8XBH - chains A and R of the 5 polymer chains in the assembly; structure by electron microscopy, 2.83 A resolution.

Chain A:
Molecule: Guanine nucleotide-binding protein G(i) subunit alpha-1
Source organism: Homo sapiens
UniProtKB: P63096 (GNAI1_HUMAN); numbering as in UniProt (aligned over 1-354)
Chain sequence (354 residues; each row starts with the number of its first residue):
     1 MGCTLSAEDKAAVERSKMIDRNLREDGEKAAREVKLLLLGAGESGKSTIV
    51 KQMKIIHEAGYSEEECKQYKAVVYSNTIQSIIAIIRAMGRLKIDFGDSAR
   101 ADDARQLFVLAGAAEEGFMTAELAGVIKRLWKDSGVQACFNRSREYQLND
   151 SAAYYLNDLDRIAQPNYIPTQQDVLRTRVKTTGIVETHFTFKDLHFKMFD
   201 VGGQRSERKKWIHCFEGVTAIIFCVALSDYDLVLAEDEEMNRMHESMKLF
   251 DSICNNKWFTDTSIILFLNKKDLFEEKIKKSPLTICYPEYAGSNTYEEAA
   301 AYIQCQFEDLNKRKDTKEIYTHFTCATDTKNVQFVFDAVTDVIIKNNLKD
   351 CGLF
Unresolved in the structure: 1-5, 55-181, 235-238
Curated features (UniProtKB/Swiss-Prot):
  - region: Lys35 to Thr48 (G1 motif), Asp173 to Thr181 (G2 motif), Phe196 to Arg205 (G3 motif), Ile265 to Asp272 (G4 motif), Thr324 to Thr329 (G5 motif)
  - binding site (GTP): Glu43 to Thr48, Ser151, Leu175 to Thr181, Asp200 to Gln204, Asn269 to Asp272, Ala326
  - binding site (Mg(2+)): Ser47, Thr181
  - modified residue: Arg178 (ADP-ribosylarginine), Gln204 (Deamidated glutamine), Cys351 (ADP-ribosylcysteine)
  - lipidation: Gly2 (N-myristoyl glycine), Cys3 (S-palmitoyl cysteine)
  - natural variant: Gly40 (G40C: In NEDHISB; G40R: In NEDHISB), Gly45 (G45D: In NEDHISB), Thr48 (T48I: In NEDHISB; T48K: In NEDHISB), Gln52 (Q52P: In NEDHISB), Ser75 (deletion: In NEDHISB; uncertain significance), Gln172 (deletion: In NEDHISB), Asp173 (D173V: In NEDHISB), Glu186 to Phe189 (deletion: In NEDHISB; uncertain significance), Cys224 (C224Y: In NEDHISB), Lys270 (K270N: In NEDHISB; K270R: In NEDHISB), Asp272 (D272G: In NEDHISB), Ala326 (A326P: In NEDHISB), 1 further natural variant entry in UniProt
  - mutagenesis: Gly42 (G42R: Abolishes switch to an activated conformation and dissociation from beta and gamma subunits upon GTP binding. Abolishes interaction with RGS family members), Glu116 (E116L: Enhances interaction (inactive GDP-bound) with RGS14), Gln147 (Q147L: Enhances interaction (inactive GDP-bound) with RGS14), Glu245 (E245L: Enhances interaction (inactive GDP-bound) with RGS14)

Chain R:
Molecule: Probable G-protein coupled receptor 34
Source organism: Homo sapiens
UniProtKB: Q9UPC5 (GPR34_HUMAN); residues 2-381 here = UniProt positions 2-381
Chain sequence (396 residues; numbered -8 to 387; the number before each row is that of its first residue; numbers below 1 keep their minus sign (Asp-8 is residue -8)):
    -8 DYKDDDDAMGRSHTITMTTTSVSSWPYSSHRMRFITNHSDQPPQNFSATP
    42 NVTTCPMDEKLLSTVLTTSYSVIFIVGLVGNIIALYVFLGIHRKRNSIQI
    92 YLLNVAIADLLLIFCLPFRIMYHINQNKWTLGVILCKVVGTLFYMNMYIS
   142 IILLGFISLDRYIKINRSIQQRKAITTKQSIYVCCIVWMLALGGFLTMII
   192 LTLKKGGHNSTMCFHYRDKHNAKGEAIFNFILVVMFWLIFLLIILSYIKI
   242 GKNLLRISKRRSKFPNSGKYATTARNSFIVLIIFTICFVPYHAFRFIYIS
   292 SQLNVSSCYWKEIVHKTNEIMLVLSSFNSCLDPVMYFLMSSNIRKIMCQL
   342 LFRRFQGEPSRSESTSEFKPGYSLHDTSVAVKIQSSSKSTENLYFQ
Unresolved in the structure: -8 to 44, 343-387
Construct notes: expression tag (-8 to 1, 382-387)
Disulfides: Cys46-Cys299, Cys127-Cys204
Residues lining bound ligands: KW3 ((2S)-2-azanyl-3-[[(2R)-1-ethoxy-3-[3-[2-[(3-phenoxyphenyl)methoxy]phenyl]propanoyloxy]propan-2-yl]oxy-oxidanyl-phosphoryl]oxy-propanoic acid): Lys128, Gly131, Thr132, Tyr135, Met136, Tyr139, Ile140, Ile143, Leu181, Ala182, Gly185, Phe186, Met189, Thr193, Phe205, His206, Arg208, Glu216, Phe219, Asn220, Leu223, Arg286, Tyr289, Asn309, Glu310, Leu313
From the paper describing this entry:
  - conformationally variable residues (helix shift): Leu192
  - binding site for KW3: Phe219, Leu223, Arg286
  - mutagenesis - F219A: increased signaling in response to KW3
  - mutagenesis - L223A (10-fold): decreased signaling in response to KW3
  - binding site for KW3: Phe205, Asn309, Glu310 (from molecular simulation)
  - mutagenesis - A182W, G185F, G185W: unchanged expression
  - mutagenesis - G185F: unchanged signaling in response to recombinant PS-PLA1 protein
  - mutagenesis - A182W, G185W: abolished signaling in response to recombinant PS-PLA1 protein

Chain A / chain R interface:
Pairs across the interface - 38 pairs, chain A then chain R:
  Glu28(A) - Lys164(R)  salt bridge
  Ala31(A) - Gln161(R)
  Asp315(A) - Lys336(R)
  Glu318(A) - Pro256(R)
  Glu318(A) - Asn257(R)
  Ile319(A) - Pro256(R)
  Tyr320(A) - Lys254(R)  hydrogen bond
  Tyr320(A) - Pro256(R)  hydrophobic
  Ala338(A) - Lys254(R)  hydrogen bond (backbone-side chain)
  Asp341(A) - Lys254(R)  salt bridge
  Asp341(A) - Asn257(R)
  Asp341(A) - Tyr261(R)  hydrogen bond
  Ile343(A) - Ile160(R)
  Ile343(A) - Gln161(R)
  Ile344(A) - Tyr261(R)
  Lys345(A) - Asn257(R)
  Asn347(A) - Lys155(R)
  Asn347(A) - Ser159(R)
  Asn347(A) - Gln161(R)
  Leu348(A) - Ile156(R)  hydrophobic
  Leu348(A) - Leu245(R)  hydrophobic
  Leu348(A) - Tyr261(R)  hydrophobic
  Asp350(A) - Asn87(R)  hydrogen bond (backbone-side chain)
  Asp350(A) - Lys155(R)
  Cys351(A) - Ile89(R)
  Cys351(A) - Arg152(R)  hydrogen bond (backbone-side chain)
  Cys351(A) - Ile156(R)  hydrophobic
  Leu353(A) - Arg152(R)
  Leu353(A) - Tyr238(R)  hydrophobic
  Leu353(A) - Thr264(R)
  Leu353(A) - Asn267(R)  hydrogen bond (backbone-side chain)
  Leu353(A) - Val271(R)  hydrophobic
  Leu353(A) - Met330(R)
  Phe354(A) - Lys260(R)
  Phe354(A) - Thr264(R)
  Phe354(A) - Met330(R)
  Phe354(A) - Ser331(R)
  Phe354(A) - Ser332(R)  hydrogen bond (backbone-side chain)
Other interface residues (no listed pair), chain A (21 interface residues in all): Val34, Asp337, Val342, Gly352
Other interface residues (no listed pair), chain R (28 interface residues in all): Ile241, Ile248, Ser253, Ser268, Tyr327

Overview:
The interface between chain A and chain R involves 21 residues on one side and 28 on the other; the contacts
include 7 hydrogen bonds and 2 salt bridges. Polar pairs include Glu28(A)-Lys164(R), Asp341(A)-Lys254(R) and
Tyr320(A)-Lys254(R). The paper reports a binding site for KW3 at Phe219(R), Leu223(R) and Arg286(R) among
others; A182W and G185W of chain R abolish signaling in response to recombinant PS-PLA1 protein; 5
substitutions were tested in all.
Here chain A is Guanine nucleotide-binding protein G(i) subunit alpha-1 and chain R is Probable G-protein
coupled receptor 34, both from Homo sapiens. Entry 8XBH (Human GPR34 -Gi complex bound to M1) was determined
by electron microscopy (same publication as 8XBE, 8XBG and 8XBI).
